PDB entry 9E2J | electron microscopy, 3.59 A resolution | chains A and E of the 6 polymer chains in the assembly

Chain A (and E):
Protein: Variediene synthase
Source organism: Aspergillus stellatus
Notes: EC 4.2.3.218, 4.2.3.219, 2.5.1.29, 2.5.1.81; chain E of this document is another copy of the same molecule, construct and numbering; everything in this record applies to it too
Reference sequence: A0A0P0ZD79 (EVVS_EMEVA); residues 21-725 here correspond to UniProt positions 1-705 (UniProt number = residue number - 20)
Chain sequence (725 residues; row label = number of the first residue in the row):
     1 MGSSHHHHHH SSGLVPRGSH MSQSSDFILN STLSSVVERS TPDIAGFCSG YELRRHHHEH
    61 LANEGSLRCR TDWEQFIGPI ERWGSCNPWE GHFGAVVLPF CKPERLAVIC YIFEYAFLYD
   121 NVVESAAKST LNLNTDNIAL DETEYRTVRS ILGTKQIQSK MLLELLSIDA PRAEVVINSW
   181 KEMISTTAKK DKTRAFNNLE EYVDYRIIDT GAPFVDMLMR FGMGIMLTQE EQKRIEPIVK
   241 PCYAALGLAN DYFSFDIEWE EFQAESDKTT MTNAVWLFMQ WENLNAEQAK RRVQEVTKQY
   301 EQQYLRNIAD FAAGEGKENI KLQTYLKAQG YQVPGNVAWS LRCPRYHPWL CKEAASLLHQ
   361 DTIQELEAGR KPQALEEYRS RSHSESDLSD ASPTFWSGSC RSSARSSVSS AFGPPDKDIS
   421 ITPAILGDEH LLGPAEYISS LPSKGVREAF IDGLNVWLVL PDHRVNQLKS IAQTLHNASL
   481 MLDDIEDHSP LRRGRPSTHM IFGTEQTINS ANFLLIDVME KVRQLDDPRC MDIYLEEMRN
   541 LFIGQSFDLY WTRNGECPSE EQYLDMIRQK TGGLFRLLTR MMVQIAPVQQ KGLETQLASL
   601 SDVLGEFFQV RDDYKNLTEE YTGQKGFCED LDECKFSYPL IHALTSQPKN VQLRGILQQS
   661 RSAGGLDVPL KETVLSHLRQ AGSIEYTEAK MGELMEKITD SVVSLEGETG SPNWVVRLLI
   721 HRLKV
Disordered / not traced: 1-26, 124-142, 362-425, 620-630 (chain E: 1-27, 37-40, 125-146, 190-208, 240-244, 266-270, 275-284, 310-319, 359-425, 620-628, 725)
Sequence notes: initiating methionine (1); expression tag (2-20)
Swiss-Prot annotation at these positions:
  - motif: D120 to E124 (DDXXD 1), N250 to E258 (NSE/DTE), D483 to D487 (DDXXD 2)
  - binding site (Mg(2+)): D120, D483, D487
  - binding site (substrate): D120, R206 to D209, N250, S254 to E258, R345, Y346
  - binding site (isopentenyl diphosphate): K444, R447, H476, R493
  - binding site (dimethylallyl diphosphate): R492, K570, T571, Q609, N616, K625, K635

Chain A / chain E interface:
Residue-residue contacts - 13 pairs, chain A then chain E:
  E429(A) - K649(E)
  E429(A) - V651(E)
  H430(A) - V651(E)
  Y437(A) - Q652(E)
  L491(A) - P669(E)  hydrophobic
  P496(A) - P669(E)
  P496(A) - L670(E)  hydrophobic
  P496(A) - T673(E)
  M500(A) - Q659(E)
  I501(A) - Q652(E)
  I501(A) - G655(E)
  I501(A) - I656(E)
  F502(A) - V651(E)

In short:
Chain A and chain E form an interface of 8 and 9 residues respectively. Curated annotation (UniProt) lists 3
Mg2+-binding residues, 13 substrate-binding residues, 4 isopentenyl diphosphate-binding residues and 7
dimethylallyl diphosphate-binding residues on chain A.
Chain A and chain E are both Variediene synthase (Aspergillus stellatus); the structure, Variediene synthase
with five cyclases, was determined by electron microscopy, deposited together with 9E2H, 9E2I, 9E2K, 9E2L and
9E2M.
